PDB entry 7TJH | electron microscopy, 2.50 A resolution | chains A and G of the 9 polymer chains in the assembly

Chain A:
Name: Origin recognition complex subunit 1
Source organism: Saccharomyces cerevisiae
UniProt: P54784 (ORC1_YEAST); residues 1-914 here = UniProt positions 1-914
Chain sequence (917 residues; row label = number of the first residue in the row; numbers below 1 keep their minus sign (Ser-2 is residue -2)):
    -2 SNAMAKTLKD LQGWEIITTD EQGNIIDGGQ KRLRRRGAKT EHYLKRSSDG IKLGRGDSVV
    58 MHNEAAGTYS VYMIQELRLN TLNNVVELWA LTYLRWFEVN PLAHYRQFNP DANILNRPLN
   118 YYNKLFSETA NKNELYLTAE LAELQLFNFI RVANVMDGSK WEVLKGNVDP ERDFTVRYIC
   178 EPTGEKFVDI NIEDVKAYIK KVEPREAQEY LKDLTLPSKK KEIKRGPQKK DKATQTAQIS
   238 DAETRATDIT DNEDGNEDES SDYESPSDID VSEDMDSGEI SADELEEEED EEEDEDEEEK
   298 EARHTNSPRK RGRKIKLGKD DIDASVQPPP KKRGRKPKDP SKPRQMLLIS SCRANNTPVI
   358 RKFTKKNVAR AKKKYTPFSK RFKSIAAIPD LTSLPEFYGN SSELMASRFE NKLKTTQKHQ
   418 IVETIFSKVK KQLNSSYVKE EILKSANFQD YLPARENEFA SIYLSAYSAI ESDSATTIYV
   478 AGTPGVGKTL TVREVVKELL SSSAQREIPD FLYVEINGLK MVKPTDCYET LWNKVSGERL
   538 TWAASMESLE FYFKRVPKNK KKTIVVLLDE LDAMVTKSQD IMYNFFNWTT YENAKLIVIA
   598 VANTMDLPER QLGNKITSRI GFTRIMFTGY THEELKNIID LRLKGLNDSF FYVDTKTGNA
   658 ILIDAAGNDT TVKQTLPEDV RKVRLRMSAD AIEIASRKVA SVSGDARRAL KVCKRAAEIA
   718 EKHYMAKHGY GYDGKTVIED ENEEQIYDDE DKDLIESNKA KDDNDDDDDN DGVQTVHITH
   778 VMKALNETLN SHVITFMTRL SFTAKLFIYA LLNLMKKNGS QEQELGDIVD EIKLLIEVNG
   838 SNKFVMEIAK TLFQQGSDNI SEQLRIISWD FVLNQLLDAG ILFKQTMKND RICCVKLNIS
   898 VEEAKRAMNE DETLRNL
Disordered / not traced: -2 to 355, 398-404, 434-448, 661-676, 731-768
Differences from the reference sequence: expression tag (-2 to 0)
Metal / ion sites: Mg2+: Thr486 (together with ATP)
Small-molecule neighbours: ATP (adenosine-5'-triphosphate): Ser432, Leu449, Pro450, Ala451, Thr480, Pro481, Gly482, Val483, Gly484, Lys485, Thr486, Leu487, Glu567, Tyr627, Ile635, Arg639, Ala703, Arg704, Leu707
UniProt features mapped onto this chain:
  - binding site (ATP): Val435, Gly479 to Leu487, Glu567, Asn600, Arg704, Gly726 to Thr733
  - binding site (Mg(2+)): Asp566, Glu567
  - modified residue: Ser237 (Phosphoserine)
From the paper describing this entry:
  - binding site for ATP: Arg616
  - conformationally variable residues (helix shift): Arg616
  - catalytic residues: Asn600 (citing earlier work)

Chain G:
Molecule: DNA, 84 bp ARS1
Sequence (84 nucleotides; row label = number of the first residue in the row):
     1 ATCTTTACAT CTTGTTATTT TACAGATTTT ATGTTTAGAT CTTTTATGCT TGCTTTTCAA
    61 AAGGCCTGCA GGCAAGTGCA CAAA
Disordered / not traced: 1-20, 62-84

How chain A and chain G interact:
Pairs across the interface (14; chain A residue first):
  Phe360(A) - DG33(G)  base contact
  Phe360(A) - DT34(G)  sugar contact
  Lys362(A) - DA31(G)  base contact
  Lys362(A) - DT32(G)  hydrogen bond to the base
  Lys362(A) - DG33(G)  sugar contact
  Arg367(A) - DT29(G)  hydrogen bond to the base
  Arg367(A) - DT30(G)  hydrogen bond to the base
  Arg367(A) - DA31(G)  hydrogen bond to the sugar
  Tyr372(A) - DT29(G)  hydrogen bond to the base
  Tyr372(A) - DT30(G)  sugar contact
  Lys520(A) - DT32(G)  salt bridge to the phosphate
  Thr538(A) - DT30(G)  phosphate contact
  Thr538(A) - DA31(G)  phosphate contact
  Trp539(A) - DA31(G)  hydrogen bond to the phosphate
Other interface residues (no listed pair), chain A (8 interface residues in all): Glu526

In short:
8 residues of chain A and 6 residues of chain G are in contact, with 6 hydrogen bonds and 1 salt bridge. Polar
pairs include Lys362(A)-DT32(G), Arg367(A)-DT29(G) and Arg367(A)-DT30(G). Ligands of chain A: ATP. From the
paper: the catalytic residue Asn600(A); a binding site for ATP at Arg616(A).
Chain A is Origin recognition complex subunit 1 (Saccharomyces cerevisiae) and chain G is DNA, 84 bp ARS1; the
structure, S. cerevisiae ORC bound to 84 bp ARS1 DNA and Cdc6 (state 1) with flexible Orc6 ..., was determined
by electron microscopy (same publication as 7TJF, 7TJI, 7TJJ and 7TJK).
